9EFK - chains BZ and AA of the 48 polymer chains in the assembly; structure by electron microscopy, 1.90 A resolution.

Chain BZ:
Protein: orf22
Source organism: Legionella pneumophila
UniProt: A0A140AYP0 (A0A140AYP0_LEGPN); residue numbers follow UniProt; this construct covers 1-658
Sequence (658 residues; numbered 1 to 658; the number before each row is that of its first residue):
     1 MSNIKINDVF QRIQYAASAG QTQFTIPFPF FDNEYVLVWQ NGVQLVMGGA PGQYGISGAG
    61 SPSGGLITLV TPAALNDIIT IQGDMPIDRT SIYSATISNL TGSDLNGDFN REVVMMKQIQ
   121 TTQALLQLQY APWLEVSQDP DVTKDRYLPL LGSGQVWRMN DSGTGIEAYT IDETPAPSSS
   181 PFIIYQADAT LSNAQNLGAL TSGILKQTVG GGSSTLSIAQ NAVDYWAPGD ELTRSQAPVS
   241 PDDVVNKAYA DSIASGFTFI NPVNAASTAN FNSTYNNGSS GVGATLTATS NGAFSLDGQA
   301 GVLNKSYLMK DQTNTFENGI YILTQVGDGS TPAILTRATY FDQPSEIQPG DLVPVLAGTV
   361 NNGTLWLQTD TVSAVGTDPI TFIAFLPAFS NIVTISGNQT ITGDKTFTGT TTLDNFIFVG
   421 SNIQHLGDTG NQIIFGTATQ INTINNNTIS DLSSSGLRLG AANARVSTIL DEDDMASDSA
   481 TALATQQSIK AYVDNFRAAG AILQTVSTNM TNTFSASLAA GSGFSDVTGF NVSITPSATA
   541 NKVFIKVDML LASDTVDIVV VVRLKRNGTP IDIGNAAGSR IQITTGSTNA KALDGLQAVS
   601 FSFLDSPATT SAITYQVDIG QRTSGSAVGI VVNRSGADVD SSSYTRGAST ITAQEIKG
Disordered / not traced: 1, 174-658

Chain AA:
Protein: orf17
Source organism: Legionella pneumophila
UniProt: A0A140AYN5 (A0A140AYN5_LEGPN); residue numbers follow UniProt; this construct covers 1-201
Sequence (201 residues; numbered 1 to 201; the number before each row is that of its first residue):
     1 MIELTSAPTT KIEIISAAIS MVGKQQTVNT IDGGGALAID AEKLYDTLVS AELGSNRWRF
    61 AQAFQQISII TTLNPTFDGW LYECQIPADC IMVQYLYPNI QYIVFGDKIL TKSNQTFTLI
   121 YSRNVPVSKW PPPFSLYIVY HLASMLGISV TNSDRMLARI SQGMEMWESR ALFADAQSSV
   181 TLPFRHNPYV DVRYRYKTRG Y
Disordered / not traced: 194-201

Interface between chain BZ and chain AA:
Pairs across the interface - 18 pairs, chain BZ then chain AA:
  Ser-2(BZ) with Asp-32(AA), hydrogen bond (backbone-side chain)
  Asp-88(BZ) with Thr-10(AA)
  Arg-89(BZ) with Thr-10(AA)
  Thr-90(BZ) with Ile-12(AA); Thr-30(AA)
  Ser-91(BZ) with Asn-29(AA), hydrogen bond (side chain-backbone); Thr-30(AA), hydrogen bond
  Ile-92(BZ) with Glu-13(AA); Ser-16(AA); Val-28(AA); Asn-29(AA), hydrogen bond (backbone-backbone)
  Tyr-93(BZ) with Asn-29(AA)
  Asn-99(BZ) with Thr-27(AA), hydrogen bond; Asn-29(AA), hydrogen bond (backbone-side chain)
  Asp-104(BZ) with Asn-29(AA), hydrogen bond; Thr-30(AA), hydrogen bond; Gly-33(AA)
  Arg-111(BZ) with Asp-32(AA), salt bridge
Interface residues without a listed pair, chain BZ (15 interface residues in all): Val-46, Ser-98, Leu-100, Ser-103, Gly-107
Interface residues without a listed pair, chain AA (12 interface residues in all): Thr-9, Ala-88

In short:
15 residues of chain BZ and 12 residues of chain AA are in contact, with 8 hydrogen bonds and 1 salt bridge.
Polar contacts include Arg-111(BZ)/Asp-32(AA), Ser-2(BZ)/Asp-32(AA) and Ser-91(BZ)/Asn-29(AA).
Chain BZ is orf22 and chain AA is orf17, both from Legionella pneumophila; the structure, Cryo-EM structure of
the portal-tail complex of LME-1 phage, was determined by electron microscopy.
